9EUK - chains D and F of the 7 polymer chains in the assembly; structure by electron microscopy, 3.10 A resolution.

# Chain D
Molecule: TmpF
Organism: Staphylococcus phage 812
Reference sequence: A0A0U1WGD3 (A0A0U1WGD3_9CAUD); residue numbers follow UniProt; this construct covers 1-1019
Sequence (1019 residues; row label = number of the first residue in the row):
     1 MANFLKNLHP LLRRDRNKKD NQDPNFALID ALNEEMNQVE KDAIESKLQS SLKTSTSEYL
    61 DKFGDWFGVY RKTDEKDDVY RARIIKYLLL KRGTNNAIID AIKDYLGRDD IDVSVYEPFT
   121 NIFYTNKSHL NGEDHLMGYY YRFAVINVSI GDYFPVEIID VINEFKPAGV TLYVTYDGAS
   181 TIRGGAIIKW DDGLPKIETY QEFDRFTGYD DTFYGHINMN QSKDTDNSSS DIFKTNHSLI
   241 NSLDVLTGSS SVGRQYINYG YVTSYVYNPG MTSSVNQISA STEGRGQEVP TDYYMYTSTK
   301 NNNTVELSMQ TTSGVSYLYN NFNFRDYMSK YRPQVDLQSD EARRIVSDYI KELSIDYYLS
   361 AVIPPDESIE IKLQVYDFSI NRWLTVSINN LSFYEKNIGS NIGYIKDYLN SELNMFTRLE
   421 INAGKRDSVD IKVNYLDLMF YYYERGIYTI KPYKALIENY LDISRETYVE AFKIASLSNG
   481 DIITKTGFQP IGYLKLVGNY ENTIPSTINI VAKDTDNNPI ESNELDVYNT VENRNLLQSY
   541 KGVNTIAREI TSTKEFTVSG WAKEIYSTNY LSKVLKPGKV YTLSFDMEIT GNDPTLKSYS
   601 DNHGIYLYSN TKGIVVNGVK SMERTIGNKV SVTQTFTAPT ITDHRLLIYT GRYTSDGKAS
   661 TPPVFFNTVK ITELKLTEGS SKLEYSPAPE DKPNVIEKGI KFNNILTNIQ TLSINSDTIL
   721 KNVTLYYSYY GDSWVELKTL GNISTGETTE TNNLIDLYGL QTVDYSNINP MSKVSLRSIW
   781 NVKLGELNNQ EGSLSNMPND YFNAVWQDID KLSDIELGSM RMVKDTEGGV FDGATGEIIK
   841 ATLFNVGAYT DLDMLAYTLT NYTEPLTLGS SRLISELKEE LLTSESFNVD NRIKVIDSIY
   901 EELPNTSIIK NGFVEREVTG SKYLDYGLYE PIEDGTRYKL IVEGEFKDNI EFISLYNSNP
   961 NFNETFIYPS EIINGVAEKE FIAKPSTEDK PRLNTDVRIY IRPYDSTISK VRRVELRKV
Unresolved in the structure: 1, 192-1019
Sequence notes: conflict D191 (Leu in A0A0U1WGD3)

# Chain F
Molecule: DUF4815 domain-containing protein
Organism: Staphylococcus phage 812
Reference sequence: A0A8E5NSA0 (A0A8E5NSA0_9CAUD); numbering as in UniProt (aligned over 1-1152)
Sequence (1152 residues; numbered 1 to 1152; the number before each row is that of its first residue):
     1 MAINFKGSPY LDRFDPSKDR TKVLFNPDRP LQQAELNEMQ SIDQYYLKNL GDAIFKDGDK
    61 QSGLGFTLSE DNVLTVNPGY VYINGKIRYY DNDDSVKITG VGKETIGIKL TERIVTPDED
   121 ASLLDQTSGV PSYFSKGADR LEEKMSLTVN DPTSATIYTF MDGDLYIQST NAEMDKINKV
   181 LAERTYDESG SYKVNGFELF SEGNAEDDDH VSVVVDAGKA YVKGFKVDKP VSTRISVPKS
   241 YDLGTAENES TIFNKSNNSI SLANSPVKEI RRVTGQVLIE KERVTRGAQG DGQDFLSNNT
   301 AFEIVKVWTE TSPGVTTKEY KQGEDFRLTD GQTIDWSPQG QEPSGGTSYY VSYKYNKRME
   361 AGKDYEVTTQ GEGLSKKWYI NFTPSNGAKP IDQTVVLVDY TYYLARKDSV FINKYGDIAI
   421 LPGEPNIMRL VTPPLNTDPE NLQLGTVTVL PDSDEAVCIS FAITRLSMED LQKVKTRVDN
   481 LEYNQAVNAL DDGAMEGQNP LTLRSVFSEG FISLDKADIT HPDFGIVFSF EDAEATLAYT
   541 EAVNQPKIIP GDTTAHIWGR LISAPFTEER TIYQGQASET LNVNPYNIPN KQGVLKLTPS
   601 EDNWIDTENV TITEQKTKKV TMKRFWRHNE SYYGETEHYL YSNLQLDAGQ KWKGETYAYD
   661 REHGRTGTLL ESGGQRTLEE MIEFIRIRDV SFEVKGLNPN DNNLYLLFDG VRCAITPATG
   721 YRKGSEDGTI MTDAKGTAKG KFTIPAGIRC GNREVTLKNA NSTSATTYTA QGRKKTAQDI
   781 IIRTRVTVNL VDPLAQSFQY DENRTISSLG LYFASKGDKQ SNVVIQIRGM GDQGYPNKTI
   841 YAETVMNADD IKVSNNASAE TRVYFDDPMM AEGGKEYAIV IITENSDYTM WVGTRTKPKI
   901 DKPNEVISGN PYLQGVLFSS SNASTWTPHQ NSDLKFGIYT SKFNETATIE FEPIKDVSAD
   961 RIVLMSTYLT PERTGCTWEM KLILDDMASS TTFDQLKWEP IGNYQDLDVL GLARQVKLRA
  1021 TFESNRYISP LMSSSDLTFT TFLTELTGSY VGRAIDMTEA PYNTVRFSYE AFLPKGTKVV
  1081 PKYSADDGKT WKTFTKSPTT TRANNEFTRY VIDEKVKSSG TNTKLQVRLD LSTENSFLRP
  1141 RVRRLMVTTR DE
Unresolved in the structure: 1-3, 543-555, 591-792, 955-980

# Chain D / chain F interface
Contacting residue pairs - 13 pairs, chain D then chain F:
  Y124(D) with Y133(F); F134(F)
  T125(D) with L31(F)
  N126(D) with P30(F)
  H129(D) with D28(F); R29(F)
  L130(D) with N26(F); R29(F), hydrogen bond (backbone-backbone); L31(F), hydrophobic
  N131(D) with P27(F); D28(F)
  M137(D) with D125(F); F134(F)
Also at the interface, not in a pair above, chain D (15 interface residues in all): I122, F123, S128, G132, G138, Y139, R142, F143
Also at the interface, not in a pair above, chain F (13 interface residues in all): F25, T127, S128, S132

# Summary
Chain D and chain F form an interface of 15 and 13 residues respectively, with 1 hydrogen bond. The
hydrogen-bonded pair L130(D)-R29(F) is a backbone contact.
Here chain D is TmpF and chain F is DUF4815 domain-containing protein, both from Staphylococcus phage 812.
Entry 9EUK (Cryo-EM structure of Staphylococcus aureus bacteriophage phi812 baseplate in the post-contraction
state - sheath initiator, wedge ...) was determined by electron microscopy.
